PDB entry 7PBR | electron microscopy, 3.00 A resolution | chains A and F of the 8 polymer chains in the assembly

Chain A (and F):
Protein: Holliday junction ATP-dependent DNA helicase RuvB
Organism: Streptococcus thermophilus
Notes: EC 3.6.4.12; chain F of this document is another copy of the same molecule, construct and numbering; everything in this record applies to it too
UniProtKB: A0A2U2MES7 (A0A2U2MES7_STRTR); residue numbers follow UniProt; this construct covers 19-333
Chain sequence (315 residues; numbered 19 to 333; the number before each row is that of its first residue):
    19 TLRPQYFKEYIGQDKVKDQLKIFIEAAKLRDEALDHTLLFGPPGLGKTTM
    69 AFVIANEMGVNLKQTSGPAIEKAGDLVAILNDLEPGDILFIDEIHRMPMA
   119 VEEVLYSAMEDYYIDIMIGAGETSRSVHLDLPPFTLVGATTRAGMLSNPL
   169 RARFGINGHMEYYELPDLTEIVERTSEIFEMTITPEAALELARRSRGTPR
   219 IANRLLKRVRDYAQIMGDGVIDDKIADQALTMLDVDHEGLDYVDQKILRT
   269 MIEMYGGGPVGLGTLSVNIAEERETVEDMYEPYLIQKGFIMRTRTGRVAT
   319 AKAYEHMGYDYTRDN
Unresolved in the structure: 331-333
Metal / ion sites: Mg2+: Thr-66 (together with ATP-gamma-S)
Ligand contacts:
  - ATP-gamma-S (AGS; phosphothiophosphoric acid-adenylate ester), molecule 1: Leu-20, Arg-21, Pro-22, Tyr-28, Ile-29, Pro-60, Pro-61, Gly-62, Leu-63, Gly-64, Lys-65, Thr-66, Thr-67, Glu-111, Thr-159, Tyr-181, Ile-189, Arg-192, Pro-217, Arg-218, Asn-221
  - ATP-gamma-S (AGS), molecule 2: Glu-128, Pro-167, Arg-171

Interface between chain A and chain F:
Contacting residue pairs - 34 pairs, chain A then chain F:
  Arg-21(A) / Glu-128(F)
  Arg-21(A) / Asp-129(F)  salt bridge
  Gln-82(A) / Tyr-131(F)  hydrogen bond
  Gln-82(A) / Asp-133(F)
  Pro-86(A) / Glu-121(F)
  Ala-87(A) / Asp-133(F)
  Ala-87(A) / Met-135(F)
  Ala-96(A) / Ser-142(F)
  His-113(A) / Glu-121(F)  salt bridge
  Arg-114(A) / Met-117(F)
  Arg-114(A) / Glu-121(F)  salt bridge
  Arg-218(A) / Glu-128(F)  salt bridge
  Arg-218(A) / Ala-170(F)
  Arg-218(A) / Arg-171(F)
  Arg-222(A) / Ala-170(F)
  Arg-222(A) / Phe-172(F)
  Arg-226(A) / Phe-41(F)
  Arg-226(A) / Asp-53(F)  salt bridge
  Arg-226(A) / Gly-173(F)  hydrogen bond (side chain-backbone)
  Arg-228(A) / Arg-48(F)
  Asp-229(A) / Ala-44(F)
  Asp-229(A) / Arg-48(F)  salt bridge
  Gln-232(A) / Ala-44(F)
  Gln-232(A) / Arg-48(F)  hydrogen bond
  Ile-233(A) / Ile-40(F)
  Ile-233(A) / Glu-43(F)
  Ile-233(A) / Ala-44(F)
  Met-250(A) / Gln-37(F)
  Thr-282(A) / Arg-312(F)
  Val-285(A) / Arg-310(F)
  Val-285(A) / Thr-311(F)
  Val-285(A) / Arg-312(F)
  Ala-288(A) / Arg-310(F)
  Met-297(A) / Arg-169(F)
Other interface residues (no listed pair), chain A (27 interface residues in all): Thr-83, Asp-93, Ile-97, Lys-225, Tyr-230, Met-234, Gly-281, Thr-293
Other interface residues (no listed pair), chain F (29 interface residues in all): Leu-47, Ala-118, Ala-161, Gly-162, Asn-166, Ile-174

Summary:
Chain A and chain F form an interface of 27 and 29 residues respectively; the contacts include 3 hydrogen
bonds and 6 salt bridges. Among the polar pairs are Arg-21(A)/Asp-129(F), His-113(A)/Glu-121(F) and
Arg-114(A)/Glu-121(F). Bound to chain A: ATP-gamma-S.
Both chains are Holliday junction ATP-dependent DNA helicase RuvB (Streptococcus thermophilus). Entry 7PBR
(RuvAB branch migration motor complexed to the Holliday junction - RuvB AAA+ state s0-A [t2 dataset]) was
determined by electron microscopy (same publication as 7PBL, 7PBM, 7PBN, 7PBO, 7PBP, 7PBQ and 3 further
entries).
